PDB entry 2XKB | X-ray diffraction, 3.00 A resolution | chain A

Chain A:
Name: Ftsz/tubulin-related protein
Source organism: Bacillus thuringiensis
UniProt: Q8KNP3 (Q8KNP3_BACTI); numbering as in UniProt (aligned over 1-421)
Chain sequence (427 residues; each row starts with the number of its first residue):
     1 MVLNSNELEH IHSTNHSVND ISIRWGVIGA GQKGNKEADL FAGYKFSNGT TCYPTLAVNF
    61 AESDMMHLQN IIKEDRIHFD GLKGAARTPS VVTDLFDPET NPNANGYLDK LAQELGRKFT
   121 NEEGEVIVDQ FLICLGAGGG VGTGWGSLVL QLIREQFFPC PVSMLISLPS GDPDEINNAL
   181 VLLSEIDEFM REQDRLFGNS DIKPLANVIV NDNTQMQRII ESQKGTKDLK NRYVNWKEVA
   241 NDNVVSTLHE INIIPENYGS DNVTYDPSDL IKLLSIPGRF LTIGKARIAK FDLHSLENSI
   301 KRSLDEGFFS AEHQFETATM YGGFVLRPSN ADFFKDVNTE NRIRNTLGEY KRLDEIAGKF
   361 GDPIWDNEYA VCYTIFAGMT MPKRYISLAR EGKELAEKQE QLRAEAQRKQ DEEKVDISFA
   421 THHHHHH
Unresolved in the structure: 81-86, 224-232, 407-427
Differences from the reference sequence: expression tag (422-427); engineered mutation Val2 (Leu in Q8KNP3)
Bound ions: Mg2+: Asp64 (together with GDP)
Small-molecule neighbours: GDP (guanosine-5'-diphosphate): Gly31, Gln32, Lys33, Lys36, Asn59, Asp64, Gly136, Ala137, Gly139, Gly140, Val141, Gly142, Ser167, Pro169, Glu175, Asn213, Met216, Lys237, Asn241
Swiss-Prot annotation at these positions:
  - binding site (GTP): Gln32, Lys33, Gly140 to Gly142, Asn213, Lys237, Asn241
  - binding site (Mg(2+)): Asp64
  - mutagenesis: Lys224 to Lys230 (No polymerization in the presence of GTP, forms 2-stranded filaments in the presence of GTP-gamma-S; destabilizes the 4-stranded filament but should not affect GTP hydrolysis), Asp269 (D269A: Lower critical concentration value, filaments are deficient in disassembly, pBtoxis is very unstable, assembles with wild-type TubZ subunits; probably has no GTPase activity ...)
What the authors report for this chain:
  - conformationally variable residues (helix shift): Asp64

Overview:
Chain A binds GDP. Curated annotation (UniProt) lists 8 GTP-binding residues, Mg2+-binding residue Asp64 and 9
mutagenesis sites. From the paper: conformational variability at Asp64.
Chain A is Ftsz/tubulin-related protein (Bacillus thuringiensis); the structure, Crystal structure of GDP-form
protofilaments of Bacillus thuringiensis serovar israelensis TubZ, was determined by X-ray diffraction
together with 2XKA from the same study.
